PDB entry 1KQG | X-ray diffraction, 2.80 A resolution | chains B and C of the 3 polymer chains in the assembly

== Chain B ==
Molecule: Formate dehydrogenase, nitrate-inducible, iron-sulfur subunit
From: Escherichia coli
Notes: EC 1.2.1.2
UniProt: P0AAJ3 (FDNH_ECOLI); residue numbers follow UniProt; this construct covers 1-294
Amino-acid sequence (294 residues; each row starts with the number of its first residue):
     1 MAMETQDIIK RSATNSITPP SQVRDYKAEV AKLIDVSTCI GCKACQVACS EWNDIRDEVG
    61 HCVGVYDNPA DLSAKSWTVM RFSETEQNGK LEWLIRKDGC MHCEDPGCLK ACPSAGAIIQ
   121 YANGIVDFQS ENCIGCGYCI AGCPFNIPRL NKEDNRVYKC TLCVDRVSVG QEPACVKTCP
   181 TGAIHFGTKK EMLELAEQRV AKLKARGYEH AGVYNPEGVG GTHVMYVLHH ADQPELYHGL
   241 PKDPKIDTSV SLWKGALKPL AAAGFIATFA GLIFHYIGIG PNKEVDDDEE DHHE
Disordered / not traced: 1, 291-294
Bound ions: 4Fe-4S cluster Fe site 1: Cys39, Cys42, Cys45, Cys179; 4Fe-4S cluster Fe site 2: Cys49, Cys160, Cys163, Cys175; 4Fe-4S cluster Fe site 3: Cys100, Cys103, Cys108, Cys143; 4Fe-4S cluster Fe site 4: Cys112, Cys133, Cys136, Cys139
Residues lining bound ligands:
  - heme (HEM): Cys136, Tyr138, Trp253, Lys258
  - 4Fe-4S cluster (SF4), molecule 1: Lys32, Cys49, Asn53, Trp77, Thr78, Lys97, Cys160, Thr161, Leu162, Cys163, Pro173, Ala174, Cys175
  - 4Fe-4S cluster (SF4), molecule 2: Cys39, Ile40, Gly41, Cys42, Lys43, Ala44, Cys45, Met80, Lys97, Cys179, Pro180, Thr181, Ala183, Ile184
  - 4Fe-4S cluster (SF4), molecule 3: Cys100, Met101, His102, Cys103, Pro106, Gly107, Cys108, Val126, Cys143, Pro144, Phe145, Ile147, Pro148, Lys159
  - 4Fe-4S cluster (SF4), molecule 4: Cys112, Pro113, Ser114, Ala117, Ile118, Asn132, Cys133, Ile134, Gly135, Cys136, Gly137, Tyr138, Cys139, Val157
Curated features (UniProtKB/Swiss-Prot):
  - binding site ([4Fe-4S] cluster): Cys39, Cys42, Cys45, Cys49, Cys100, Cys103, Cys108, Cys112, Cys133, Cys136, Cys139, Cys143, Cys160, Cys163, Cys175, Cys179

== Chain C ==
Molecule: Formate dehydrogenase, nitrate-inducible, cytochrome B556(FDN) subunit
From: Escherichia coli
Notes: EC 1.2.1.2
UniProt: P24185 (FDNI_ECOLI); residue numbers follow UniProt; this construct covers 1-217
Amino-acid sequence (217 residues; row label = number of the first residue in the row):
     1 MSKSKMIVRT KFIDRACHWT VVICFFLVAL SGISFFFPTL QWLTQTFGTP QMGRILHPFF
    61 GIAIFVALMF MFVRFVHHNI PDKKDIPWLL NIVEVLKGNE HKVADVGKYN AGQKMMFWSI
   121 MSMIFVLLVT GVIIWRPYFA QYFPMQVVRY SLLIHAAAGI ILIHAILIHM YMAFWVKGSI
   181 KGMIEGKVSR RWAKKHHPRW YREIEKAEAK KESEEGI
Disordered / not traced: 1
Bound ions: heme Fe site 1: His18, His169; heme Fe site 2: His57, His155
Residues lining bound ligands:
  - heme (HEM), molecule 1: Arg9, His18, Trp19, Val21, Val22, Phe25, Leu68, Met71, Phe75, Asn79, Tyr109, Gln113, Lys114, Phe117, Ile120, Met121, Leu162, Ile166, His169, Met170, Ala173, Ser179, Ile180, Met183, Trp192, His197
  - heme (HEM), molecule 2: Phe25, Val28, Ala29, Gly32, Ile33, Phe35, Phe36, Gly53, Arg54, His57, Pro58, Gly61, Ile62, Phe65, Ile124, Leu127, Leu128, Gly131, Val132, Ile134, Trp135, His155, Ala156, Gly159, Leu162, Ile163
  - 2-heptyl-4-hydroxy quinoline N-oxide (HQO): Trp88, Ile92, Asn110, Gly112, Gln113, Met115, Met116, His169, Met172, Ala173, Val176, Ser179

== Chain B / chain C interface ==
Residue-residue contacts (72):
  Ala13(B) with Pro38(C), hydrophobic
  Asn15(B) with Thr39(C)
  Pro113(B) with Phe35(C); Pro38(C)
  Glu131(B) with Gln51(C)
  Cys133(B) with Gln51(C), hydrogen bond (backbone-side chain)
  Ile134(B) with Phe35(C), hydrophobic; Pro50(C), hydrophobic; Gln51(C); Arg54(C), hydrogen bond (backbone-side chain)
  Gly135(B) with Arg54(C)
  Cys136(B) with Arg54(C); Arg136(C)
  Gly137(B) with Arg136(C)
  Tyr138(B) with Leu152(C), hydrophobic
  Ile140(B) with Arg136(C); Met145(C), hydrophobic
  Ala141(B) with Met145(C), hydrophobic; Arg149(C), hydrogen bond (backbone-side chain); Leu152(C), hydrophobic
  Cys143(B) with Arg149(C), hydrogen bond (backbone-side chain)
  Asn146(B) with Met145(C)
  Leu150(B) with Arg136(C)
  Asn155(B) with Arg54(C)
  Asp247(B) with Gln146(C), hydrogen bond; Arg149(C)
  Ser249(B) with Arg149(C); Tyr150(C); Leu153(C)
  Leu252(B) with Leu153(C), hydrophobic
  Trp253(B) with Leu152(C), hydrophobic; Leu153(C), hydrophobic; Ala156(C)
  Leu257(B) with Phe36(C), hydrophobic; Ala156(C), hydrophobic
  Lys258(B) with Phe36(C), hydrogen bond (side chain-backbone); Phe37(C)
  Ala261(B) with Phe36(C), hydrophobic; Ile160(C), hydrophobic
  Ala262(B) with Phe37(C)
  Gly264(B) with His164(C)
  Phe265(B) with Ile160(C), hydrophobic; Ile163(C), hydrophobic; His164(C); Leu167(C), hydrophobic
  Thr268(B) with His164(C)
  Phe269(B) with Leu167(C), hydrophobic
  Leu272(B) with Tyr171(C), hydrophobic
  His275(B) with Leu96(C), hydrogen bond (side chain-backbone); Tyr171(C), hydrogen bond; Trp175(C)
  Tyr276(B) with Tyr171(C), hydrogen bond (backbone-side chain); Phe174(C); Lys177(C), hydrogen bond
  Ile279(B) with Leu96(C); Lys97(C)
  Gly280(B) with Trp175(C), hydrogen bond (backbone-side chain)
  Pro281(B) with Trp175(C); Lys177(C)
  Asn282(B) with Trp175(C), hydrogen bond (backbone-backbone); Val176(C); Lys177(C), hydrogen bond (backbone-backbone); Lys195(C), hydrogen bond; His196(C)
  Lys283(B) with Lys177(C); Gly178(C); Lys195(C), hydrogen bond (backbone-side chain)
  Glu284(B) with Ser189(C), hydrogen bond; Arg191(C), salt bridge; Trp192(C); Lys195(C)
  Val285(B) with Arg191(C)
Other interface residues (no listed pair), chain B (43 interface residues in all): Ala115, Asn132, Pro144, Arg156, Val250
Other interface residues (no listed pair), chain C (40 interface residues in all): Ile33, Gln41, Ile55, Gly98, Val148, Ala157, Ile168

== Summary ==
43 residues of chain B face 40 of chain C across their interface; the contacts include 16 hydrogen bonds and 1
salt bridge. Polar pairs include Glu284(B)-Arg191(C), Cys133(B)-Gln51(C) and Ile134(B)-Arg54(C). One heme
molecule is bound between chain B and chain C.
Chain B is Formate dehydrogenase, nitrate-inducible, iron-sulfur subunit and chain C is Formate dehydrogenase,
nitrate-inducible, cytochrome B556(FDN) subunit, both from Escherichia coli; the structure, Formate
dehydrogenase N from E. coli, was determined by X-ray diffraction (same publication as 1KQF).
